Entry 6FKJ (X-ray diffraction, 2.15 A resolution); this record covers chains A and E of the 6 polymer chains in the assembly.

== Chain A ==
Protein: Tubulin alpha-1B chain
From: Bos taurus
Reference sequence: P81947 (TBA1B_BOVIN); residues 1-451 here = UniProt positions 1-451
Amino-acid sequence (451 residues; row label = number of the first residue in the row):
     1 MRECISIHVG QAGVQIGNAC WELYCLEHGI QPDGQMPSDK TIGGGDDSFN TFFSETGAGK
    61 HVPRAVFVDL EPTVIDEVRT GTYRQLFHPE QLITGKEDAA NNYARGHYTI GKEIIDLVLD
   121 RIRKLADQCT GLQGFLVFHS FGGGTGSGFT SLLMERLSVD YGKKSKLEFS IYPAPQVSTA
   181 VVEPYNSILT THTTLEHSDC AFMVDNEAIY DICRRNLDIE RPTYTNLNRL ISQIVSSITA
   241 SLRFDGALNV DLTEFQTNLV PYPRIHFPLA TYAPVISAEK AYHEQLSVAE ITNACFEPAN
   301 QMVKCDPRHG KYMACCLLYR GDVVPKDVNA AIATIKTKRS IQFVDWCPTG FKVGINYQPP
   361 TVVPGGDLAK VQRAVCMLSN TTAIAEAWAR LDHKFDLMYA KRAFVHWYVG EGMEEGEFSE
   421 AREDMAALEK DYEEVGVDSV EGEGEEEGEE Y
Unresolved in the structure: 439-451
Ion coordination: Ca2+: Asp39, Thr41, Gly44, Glu55
Ligand contacts: GTP (guanosine-5'-triphosphate): Val9, Gly10, Gln11, Ala12, Gln15, Ile16, Asp69, Asp98, Ala99, Ala100, Asn101, Ser140, Gly142, Gly143, Gly144, Thr145, Gly146, Ile171, Pro173, Val177, Ser178, Glu183, Asn206, Tyr224, Leu227, Asn228, Ile231
Reported in the primary citation:
  - binding site for kni-10075: Thr179

== Chain E ==
Protein: Stathmin-4
From: Rattus norvegicus
Reference sequence: P63043 (STMN4_RAT), isoform P63043-3; residues 3-145 here correspond to UniProt positions 74-216 (UniProt number = residue number + 71)
Amino-acid sequence (143 residues; row label = number of the first residue in the row):
     3 MADMEVIELN KCTSGQSFEV ILKPPSFDGV PEFNASLPRR RDPSLEEIQK KLEAAEERRK
    63 YQEAELLKHL AEKREHEREV IQKAIEENNN FIKMAKEKLA QKMESNKENR EAHLAAMLER
   123 LQEKDKHAEE VRKNKELKEE ASR
Unresolved in the structure: 3-5, 28-43, 144-145
Construct notes: conflict Met3 (Ile74 in P63043), Ala4 (Ser75 in P63043)
Curated features (UniProtKB/Swiss-Prot):
  - modified residue: Ser19 (Phosphoserine)

== How chain A and chain E interact ==
Pairs across the interface (60; chain A residue first):
  His107(A) - Lys53(E)  hydrogen bond
  His107(A) - Leu54(E)
  Tyr108(A) - Lys53(E)
  Tyr108(A) - Leu54(E)  hydrophobic
  Tyr108(A) - Ala57(E)  hydrophobic
  Tyr108(A) - Arg61(E)
  Thr109(A) - Arg61(E)  hydrogen bond
  Lys112(A) - Glu58(E)  salt bridge
  Glu155(A) - Ile50(E)
  Glu155(A) - Lys53(E)  salt bridge
  Arg156(A) - Leu47(E)
  Arg156(A) - Ile50(E)
  Arg156(A) - Gln51(E)
  Val159(A) - Pro45(E)
  Val159(A) - Leu47(E)  hydrophobic
  His197(A) - Asp44(E)  salt bridge
  Asp245(A) - Cys14(E)
  Asp245(A) - Ser16(E)
  Ala247(A) - Asn12(E)
  Ala247(A) - Ser19(E)
  Leu248(A) - Ser19(E)
  Pro325(A) - Gln18(E)
  Pro325(A) - Phe20(E)  hydrophobic
  Asn329(A) - Met6(E)
  Asn329(A) - Val8(E)
  Asn329(A) - Phe20(E)
  Asn329(A) - Val22(E)
  Ile332(A) - Val22(E)  hydrophobic
  Lys336(A) - Leu24(E)
  Asp345(A) - Pro27(E)
  Trp346(A) - Pro27(E)
  Cys347(A) - Pro27(E)
  Pro348(A) - Lys25(E)
  Pro348(A) - Pro27(E)
  Thr349(A) - Ile23(E)
  Thr349(A) - Leu24(E)  hydrogen bond (backbone-backbone)
  Thr349(A) - Lys25(E)  hydrogen bond (backbone-backbone)
  Gly350(A) - Val22(E)
  Phe351(A) - Glu21(E)
  Phe351(A) - Val22(E)  hydrogen bond (backbone-backbone)
  Lys352(A) - Phe20(E)
  Lys352(A) - Glu21(E)  salt bridge
  Val353(A) - Ser19(E)
  Val353(A) - Phe20(E)  hydrogen bond (backbone-backbone)
  Gly354(A) - Gln18(E)
  Ile355(A) - Gly17(E)
  Ile355(A) - Gln18(E)  hydrogen bond (backbone-backbone)
  Asn356(A) - Ser16(E)
  Tyr357(A) - Thr15(E)
  Tyr357(A) - Ser16(E)  hydrogen bond (backbone-backbone)
  Tyr357(A) - Gly17(E)
  Tyr357(A) - Gln18(E)  hydrogen bond
  Val409(A) - Gln64(E)  hydrogen bond (backbone-side chain)
  Gly410(A) - Arg61(E)
  Gly410(A) - Gln64(E)
  Glu411(A) - Arg61(E)  hydrogen bond (backbone-side chain)
  Gly412(A) - Ala57(E)
  Gly412(A) - Arg60(E)  hydrogen bond (backbone-side chain)
  Gly412(A) - Arg61(E)
  Glu414(A) - Arg60(E)  salt bridge
Other interface residues (no listed pair), chain A (42 interface residues in all): Glu113, Leu152, Ser158, Thr193, Glu196, Gly246, Val328, Ala333, Gln358
Other interface residues (no listed pair), chain E (31 interface residues in all): Pro26, Ser46, Glu55

== Summary ==
Chain A and chain E form an interface of 42 and 31 residues respectively; the contacts include 12 hydrogen
bonds and 5 salt bridges. Polar pairs include Lys112(A)-Glu58(E), Glu155(A)-Lys53(E) and His197(A)-Asp44(E).
Bound to chain A: GTP. The Ca2+ site is built by Asp39(A), Thr41(A), Gly44(A) and Glu55(A). From the paper: a
binding site for kni-10075 at Thr179(A).
Chain A is Tubulin alpha-1B chain (Bos taurus) and chain E is Stathmin-4 (Rattus norvegicus); the structure,
Tubulin-TUB075 complex, was determined by X-ray diffraction (same publication as 6FKL).
